6EJF - chains G and H of the 18 polymer chains in the assembly; structure by electron microscopy, 8.00 A resolution (low resolution: residue-level contacts below are approximate; hydrogen-bond / salt-bridge calls are withheld).

# Chain G (and H)
Protein: Type IV pilus assembly protein PilF
Source organism: Thermus thermophilus (strain HB8 / ATCC 27634 / DSM 579)
Notes: chain H of this document is another copy of the same molecule, construct and numbering; everything in this record applies to it too
UniProt: Q5SLC9 (Q5SLC9_THET8); numbering as in UniProt (aligned over 330-475)
Sequence (146 residues; row label = number of the first residue in the row):
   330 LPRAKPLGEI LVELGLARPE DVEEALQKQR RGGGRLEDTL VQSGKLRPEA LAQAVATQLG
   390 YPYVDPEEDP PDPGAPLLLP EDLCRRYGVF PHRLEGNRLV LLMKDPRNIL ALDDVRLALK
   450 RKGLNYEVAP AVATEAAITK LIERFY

# Interface between chain G and chain H
Residue-residue contacts (6):
  Leu423(G) - Glu472(H)
  Lys449(G) - Arg414(H)
  Arg450(G) - Arg414(H)
  Lys451(G) - Arg414(H)
  Lys451(G) - Tyr475(H)
  Gly452(G) - Arg414(H)
Also at the interface, not in a pair above, chain G (7 interface residues in all): Gly425, Leu453
Also at the interface, not in a pair above, chain H (5 interface residues in all): Glu410, Thr468

# Overview
7 residues of chain G face 5 of chain H across their interface.
Chain G and chain H are both Type IV pilus assembly protein PilF (Thermus thermophilus (strain HB8 / ATCC
27634 / DSM 579)); the structure, Thermus thermophilus PilF ATPase (apoprotein form), was determined by
electron microscopy (same publication as 5OIU and 6F8L).
